PDB entry 9II6 | electron microscopy, 3.27 A resolution | chains B and E of the 4 polymer chains in the assembly

== Chain B ==
Name: Butyrophilin subfamily 3 member A1
Organism: Homo sapiens
UniProtKB: O00481 (BT3A1_HUMAN); residues 246-484 here correspond to UniProt positions 275-513 (UniProt number = residue number + 29)
Sequence (239 residues; row label = number of the first residue in the row):
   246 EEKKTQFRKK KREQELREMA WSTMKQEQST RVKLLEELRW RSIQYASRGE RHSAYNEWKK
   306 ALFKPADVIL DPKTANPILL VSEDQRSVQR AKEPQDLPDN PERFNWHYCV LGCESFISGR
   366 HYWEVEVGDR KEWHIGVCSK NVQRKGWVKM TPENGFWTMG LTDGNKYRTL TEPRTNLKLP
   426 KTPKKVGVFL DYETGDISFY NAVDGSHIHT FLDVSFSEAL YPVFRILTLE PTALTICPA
Sequence notes: variant T427 (Pro456 in O00481)
Residues lining bound ligands: H6P ((2E)-4-hydroxy-3-methylbut-2-en-1-yl trihydrogen diphosphate): W351, H352, Y353, H379, W392, R413, R419, R470, L472

== Chain E ==
Name: Butyrophilin subfamily 2 member A1
Organism: Homo sapiens
UniProtKB: Q7KYR7 (BT2A1_HUMAN); residues 246-499 here correspond to UniProt positions 274-527 (UniProt number = residue number + 28)
Sequence (254 residues; each row starts with the number of its first residue):
   246 KEKKILSGEK EFERETREIA LKELEKERVQ KEEELQVKEK LQEELRWRRT FLHAVDVVLD
   306 PDTAHPDLFL SEDRRSVRRC PFRHLGESVP DNPERFDSQP CVLGRESFAS GKHYWEVEVE
   366 NVIEWTVGVC RDSVERKGEV LLIPQNGFWT LEMHKGQYRA VSSPDRILPL KESLCRVGVF
   426 LDYEAGDVSF YNMRDRSHIY TCPRSAFSVP VRPFFRLGCE DSPIFICPAL TGANGVTVPE
   486 EGLTLHRVGT HQSL
Unresolved in the structure: 493-499

== Chain B / chain E interface ==
Pairs across the interface - 6 pairs, chain B then chain E:
  D341(B) - R291(E)  salt bridge
  W351(B) - A430(E)  hydrophobic
  W351(B) - R449(E)
  W392(B) - E429(E)  hydrogen bond (backbone-backbone)
  W392(B) - A430(E)  hydrophobic
  W392(B) - R449(E)
Other interface residues (no listed pair), chain B (6 interface residues in all): L342, P343, G391
Other interface residues (no listed pair), chain E (6 interface residues in all): S450, A451

== Summary ==
The chain B/chain E interface involves 6 residues from each chain; the contacts include 1 hydrogen bond and 1
salt bridge. Polar pairs include D341(B)-R291(E) and W392(B)-E429(E). Bound to chain B: compound H6P.
Here chain B is Butyrophilin subfamily 3 member A1 and chain E is Butyrophilin subfamily 2 member A1, both
from Homo sapiens. Entry 9II6 (Cryo-EM structure of the intracellular domains of BTN2A1-BTN3A1-BTN3A3) was
determined by electron microscopy, deposited together with 8ZA6, 8ZA9, 8ZAA and 8ZD4.
